Entry 4A0V (electron microscopy, 10.70 A resolution (very low resolution: no residue pairs are listed; an interface is given only as per-side residue counts)); this record covers chains I and O of the 16 polymer chains in the assembly.

Chain I (and O):
Protein: T-complex protein 1 subunit beta
Organism: Bos taurus
Notes: chain O of this document is another copy of the same molecule, construct and numbering; everything in this record applies to it too
UniProtKB: Q3ZBH0 (TCPB_BOVIN); residues 1-513 here correspond to UniProt positions 14-526 (UniProt number = residue number + 13)
Amino-acid sequence (513 residues; numbered 1 to 513; the number before each row is that of its first residue):
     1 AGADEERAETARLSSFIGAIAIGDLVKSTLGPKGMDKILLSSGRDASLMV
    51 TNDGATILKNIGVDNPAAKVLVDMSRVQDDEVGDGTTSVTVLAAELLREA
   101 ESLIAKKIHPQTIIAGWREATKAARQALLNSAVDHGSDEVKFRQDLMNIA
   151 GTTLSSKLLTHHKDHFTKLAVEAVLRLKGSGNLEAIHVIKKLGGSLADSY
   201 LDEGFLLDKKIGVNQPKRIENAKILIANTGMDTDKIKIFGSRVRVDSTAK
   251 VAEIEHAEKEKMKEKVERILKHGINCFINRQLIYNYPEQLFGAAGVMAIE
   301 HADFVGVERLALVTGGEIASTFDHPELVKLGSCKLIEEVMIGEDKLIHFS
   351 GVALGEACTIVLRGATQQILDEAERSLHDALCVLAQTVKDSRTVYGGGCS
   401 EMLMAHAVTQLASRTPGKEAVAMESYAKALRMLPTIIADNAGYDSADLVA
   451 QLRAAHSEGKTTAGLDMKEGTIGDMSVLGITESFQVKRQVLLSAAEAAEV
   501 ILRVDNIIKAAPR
Not modelled in the structure: 232-268 (chain O: 233-263)
Swiss-Prot annotation at these positions:
  - binding site (ADP): Gly-31, Gly-85, Thr-86, Thr-87, Ser-88, Ser-155, Ser-156, Gly-397, Glu-482, Lys-487
  - binding site (ATP): Gly-31, Gly-85, Thr-86, Thr-87, Glu-482, Lys-487
  - binding site (Mg(2+)): Asp-84
  - modified residue: Ser-47 (Phosphoserine), Lys-141 (N6-acetyllysine), Lys-168 (N6-acetyllysine), Ser-247 (Phosphoserine), Thr-248 (Phosphothreonine)
  - cross-link: Lys-235 (Glycyl lysine isopeptide (Lys-Gly) (interchain with G-Cter in SUMO2))

Chain I / chain O interface:
At this resolution (11 A) residue pairs are not listed: 16 residues of chain I and 16 of chain O lie at the interface.

Overview:
The chain I/chain O interface involves 16 residues from each chain. UniProt lists 10 ADP-binding residues, 6
ATP-binding residues and Mg2+-binding residue Asp-84(I) on chain I.
Both chains are T-complex protein 1 subunit beta (Bos taurus). Entry 4A0V (model refined against the
Symmetry-free cryo-EM map of TRiC-AMP-PNP) was determined by electron microscopy (same publication as 4A0O,
4A0W and 4A13).
